Entry 7Z13 (electron microscopy, 3.40 A resolution); this record covers chains 4 and 6 of the 28 polymer chains in the assembly.

# Chain 4
Protein: DNA replication licensing factor MCM4
Source organism: Saccharomyces cerevisiae
Notes: EC 3.6.4.12
Reference sequence: P30665 (MCM4_YEAST); residue numbers follow UniProt; this construct covers 1-933
Sequence (933 residues; numbered 1 to 933; the number before each row is that of its first residue):
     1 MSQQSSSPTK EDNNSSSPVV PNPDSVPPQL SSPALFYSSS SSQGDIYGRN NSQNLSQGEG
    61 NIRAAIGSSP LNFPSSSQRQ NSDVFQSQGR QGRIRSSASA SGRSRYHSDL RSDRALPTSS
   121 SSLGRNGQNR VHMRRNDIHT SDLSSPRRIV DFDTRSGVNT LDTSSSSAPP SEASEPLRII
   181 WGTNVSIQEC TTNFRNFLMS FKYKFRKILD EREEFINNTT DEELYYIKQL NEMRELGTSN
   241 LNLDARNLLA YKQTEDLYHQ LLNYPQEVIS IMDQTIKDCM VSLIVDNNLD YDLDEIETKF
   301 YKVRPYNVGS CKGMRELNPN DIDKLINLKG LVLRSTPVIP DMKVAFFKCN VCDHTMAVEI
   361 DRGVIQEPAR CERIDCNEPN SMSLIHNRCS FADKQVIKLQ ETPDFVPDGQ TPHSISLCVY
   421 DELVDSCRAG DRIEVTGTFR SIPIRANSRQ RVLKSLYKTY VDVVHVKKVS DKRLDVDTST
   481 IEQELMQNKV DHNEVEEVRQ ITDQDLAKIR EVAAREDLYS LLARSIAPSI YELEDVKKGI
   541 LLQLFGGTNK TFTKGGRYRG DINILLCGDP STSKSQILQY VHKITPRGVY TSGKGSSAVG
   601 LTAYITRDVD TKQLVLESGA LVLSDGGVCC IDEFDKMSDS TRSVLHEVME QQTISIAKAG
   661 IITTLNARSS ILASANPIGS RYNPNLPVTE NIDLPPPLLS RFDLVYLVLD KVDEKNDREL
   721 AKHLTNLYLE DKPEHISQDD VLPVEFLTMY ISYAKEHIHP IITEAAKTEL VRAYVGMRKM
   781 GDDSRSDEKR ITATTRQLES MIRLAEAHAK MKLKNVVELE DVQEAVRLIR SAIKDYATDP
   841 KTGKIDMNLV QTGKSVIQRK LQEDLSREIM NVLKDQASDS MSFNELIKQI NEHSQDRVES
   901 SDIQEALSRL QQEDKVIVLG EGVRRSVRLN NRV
Not modelled in the structure: 1-176, 470-498, 732-740, 780-791, 836-933
Metal / ion sites: Zn2+: Cys-349, Cys-352, Cys-371, Cys-376
Ligand contacts:
  - ADP (adenosine-5'-diphosphate), molecule 1: Ser-529, Ile-530, Tyr-531, Pro-570, Ser-571, Thr-572, Ser-573, Lys-574, Ser-575, Gln-576, Leu-720, His-723, Leu-724
  - ADP, molecule 2: Thr-795, Arg-796, Glu-799
Swiss-Prot annotation at these positions:
  - motif: Ser-700 to Asp-703 (Arginine finger)
  - binding site (ATP): Gly-568 to Ser-575
  - modified residue (Phosphoserine): Ser-52, Ser-56, Ser-69
  - mutagenesis: Lys-574 (K574A: Loss of MCM2-7 complex helicase activity)

# Chain 6
Protein: DNA replication licensing factor MCM6
Source organism: Saccharomyces cerevisiae
Notes: EC 3.6.4.12
Reference sequence: P53091 (MCM6_YEAST); residues 1-1017 here = UniProt positions 1-1017
Sequence (1017 residues; row label = number of the first residue in the row):
     1 MSSPFPADTP SSNRPSNSSP PPSSIGAGFG SSSGLDSQIG SRLHFPSSSQ PHVSNSQTGP
    61 FVNDSTQFSS QRLQTDGSAT NDMEGNEPAR SFKSRALNHV KKVDDVTGEK VREAFEQFLE
   121 DFSVQSTDTG EVEKVYRAQI EFMKIYDLNT IYIDYQHLSM RENGALAMAI SEQYYRFLPF
   181 LQKGLRRVVR KYAPELLNTS DSLKRSEGDE GQADEDEQQD DDMNGSSLPR DSGSSAAPGN
   241 GTSAMATRSI TTSTSPEQTE RVFQISFFNL PTVHRIRDIR SEKIGSLLSI SGTVTRTSEV
   301 RPELYKASFT CDMCRAIVDN VEQSFKYTEP TFCPNPSCEN RAFWTLNVTR SRFLDWQKVR
   361 IQENANEIPT GSMPRTLDVI LRGDSVERAK PGDRCKFTGV EIVVPDVTQL GLPGVKPSST
   421 LDTRGISKTT EGLNSGVTGL RSLGVRDLTY KISFLACHVI SIGSNIGASS PDANSNNRET
   481 ELQMAANLQA NNVYQDNERD QEVFLNSLSS DEINELKEMV KDEHIYDKLV RSIAPAVFGH
   541 EAVKKGILLQ MLGGVHKSTV EGIKLRGDIN ICVVGDPSTS KSQFLKYVVG FAPRSVYTSG
   601 KASSAAGLTA AVVRDEEGGD YTIEAGALML ADNGICCIDE FDKMDISDQV AIHEAMEQQT
   661 ISIAKAGIHA TLNARTSILA AANPVGGRYN RKLSLRGNLN MTAPIMSRFD LFFVILDDCN
   721 EKIDTELASH IVDLHMKRDE AIEPPFSAEQ LRRYIKYART FKPILTKEAR SYLVEKYKEL
   781 RKDDAQGFSR SSYRITVRQL ESMIRLSEAI ARANCVDEIT PSFIAEAYDL LRQSIIRVDV
   841 DDVEMDEEFD NIESQSHAAS GNNDDNDDGT GSGVITSEPP ADIEEGQSEA TARPGTSEKK
   901 KTTVTYDKYV SMMNMIVRKI AEVDREGAEE LTAVDIVDWY LLQKENDLGS LAEYWEERRL
   961 AFKVIKRLVK DRILMEIHGT RHNLRDLENE ENENNKTVYV IHPNCEVLDQ LEPQDSS
Not modelled in the structure: 1-101, 126-131, 201-259, 464-497, 786-791, 836-1017
Metal / ion sites: Zn2+: Cys-311, Cys-314, Cys-333, Cys-338
Ligand contacts:
  - ADP (adenosine-5'-diphosphate): Val-537, Phe-538, Pro-577, Ser-578, Thr-579, Ser-580, Lys-581, Ser-582, Gln-583, Leu-727, His-730, Ile-731
  - ATP (adenosine-5'-triphosphate): Glu-657, Gln-658, Arg-708, Val-797, Arg-798, Glu-801
Swiss-Prot annotation at these positions:
  - motif: Ser-707 to Asp-710 (Arginine finger)
  - binding site (ATP): Gly-575 to Ser-582
  - modified residue: Ser-78 (Phosphoserine), Ser-249 (Phosphoserine), Ser-372 (Phosphoserine), Thr-766 (Phosphothreonine)
  - mutagenesis: Lys-581 (K581A: Loss of MCM2-7 complex helicase activity)
Reported in the primary citation:
  - mutagenesis - T423E/R424E: unchanged binding to MCM loading onto origin DNA
  - mutagenesis - T408E/Q409E/L410E/G411E/L412E: unchanged binding to loaded

# How chain 4 and chain 6 interact
Residue-residue contacts (100):
  Pro-337(4) / Arg-375(6)
  Val-338(4) / Ile-279(6)
  Val-338(4) / Ile-452(6)  hydrophobic
  Ile-339(4) / Asn-434(6)
  Pro-340(4) / Ser-435(6)
  Pro-340(4) / Tyr-450(6)
  Pro-340(4) / Ile-452(6)  hydrophobic
  Asp-341(4) / Ser-435(6)  hydrogen bond
  Met-342(4) / Val-437(6)  hydrophobic
  Met-342(4) / Tyr-450(6)  hydrophobic
  Val-351(4) / Lys-102(6)
  Cys-352(4) / Lys-102(6)
  Cys-352(4) / Val-103(6)  hydrogen bond (backbone-backbone)
  Asp-353(4) / Val-103(6)
  Gly-363(4) / Val-437(6)
  Gly-363(4) / Thr-438(6)
  Val-364(4) / Thr-438(6)
  Ile-365(4) / Val-437(6)  hydrophobic
  Ile-365(4) / Thr-438(6)  hydrogen bond (backbone-backbone)
  Ile-365(4) / Gly-439(6)
  Glu-367(4) / Gly-439(6)
  Glu-367(4) / Leu-440(6)
  Glu-367(4) / Arg-441(6)  hydrogen bond (side chain-backbone)
  Arg-373(4) / Val-103(6)
  Asn-380(4) / Arg-441(6)
  Leu-384(4) / Leu-440(6)  hydrophobic
  His-386(4) / Leu-448(6)
  His-386(4) / Tyr-450(6)  hydrogen bond
  Asn-387(4) / Tyr-175(6)
  Asn-387(4) / Phe-325(6)
  Asn-387(4) / Ile-402(6)
  Asn-387(4) / Val-403(6)  hydrogen bond (side chain-backbone)
  Arg-388(4) / Arg-176(6)
  Phe-391(4) / Ser-281(6)  hydrogen bond (backbone-side chain)
  Ala-392(4) / Ser-281(6)  hydrogen bond (backbone-side chain)
  Asp-393(4) / Arg-280(6)
  Asp-393(4) / Ser-281(6)  hydrogen bond (side chain-backbone)
  Lys-394(4) / Leu-433(6)  hydrogen bond (side chain-backbone)
  Lys-394(4) / Ser-435(6)
  Ser-416(4) / Thr-429(6)
  Cys-418(4) / Leu-433(6)  hydrophobic
  Val-424(4) / Arg-280(6)
  Asp-425(4) / Arg-280(6)  salt bridge
  Asp-425(4) / Arg-375(6)  salt bridge
  Ile-442(4) / Gly-432(6)
  Ile-444(4) / Glu-431(6)
  Arg-445(4) / Asp-447(6)  salt bridge
  Arg-449(4) / Val-445(6)
  Arg-449(4) / Arg-446(6)
  Lys-458(4) / Glu-431(6)
  Lys-458(4) / Leu-433(6)
  Lys-550(4) / His-735(6)  hydrogen bond
  Lys-550(4) / Arg-738(6)
  Phe-552(4) / Leu-734(6)  hydrophobic
  Phe-552(4) / Arg-738(6)
  Phe-552(4) / Asp-739(6)
  Lys-554(4) / Ile-742(6)  hydrogen bond (side chain-backbone)
  Lys-554(4) / Pro-744(6)
  Tyr-558(4) / Leu-734(6)
  Tyr-558(4) / His-735(6)
  Arg-607(4) / Glu-616(6)  salt bridge
  Asp-608(4) / Met-373(6)
  Lys-612(4) / Arg-424(6)
  Gln-613(4) / Arg-360(6)  hydrogen bond
  Leu-614(4) / Arg-296(6)
  Val-615(4) / Pro-374(6)
  Leu-616(4) / Gln-362(6)  hydrogen bond (backbone-side chain)
  Glu-617(4) / Met-373(6)
  Leu-623(4) / Thr-370(6)
  Ser-640(4) / Ser-603(6)
  Ser-643(4) / Lys-601(6)
  Ser-643(4) / Ser-603(6)
  Val-644(4) / Ser-603(6)
  Glu-650(4) / Ser-582(6)
  Glu-650(4) / Lys-586(6)  salt bridge
  Glu-650(4) / Tyr-597(6)
  Gln-651(4) / Lys-586(6)
  Ala-657(4) / Glu-624(6)
  Lys-658(4) / Glu-624(6)
  Ala-659(4) / Glu-624(6)  hydrogen bond (backbone-side chain)
  Gly-660(4) / Pro-391(6)
  Ile-661(4) / Thr-295(6)
  Ile-661(4) / Gly-392(6)
  Ile-662(4) / Gly-392(6)
  Thr-663(4) / Gly-392(6)  hydrogen bond (side chain-backbone)
  Ile-762(4) / His-735(6)
  Ile-762(4) / Met-736(6)  hydrophobic
  Lys-767(4) / Val-732(6)
  Lys-767(4) / Asp-733(6)  salt bridge
  Lys-767(4) / Met-736(6)
  Val-771(4) / Ser-729(6)
  Tyr-774(4) / Ala-728(6)  hydrophobic
  Val-775(4) / Thr-725(6)
  Arg-778(4) / Cys-719(6)  hydrogen bond
  Arg-778(4) / Asp-724(6)  salt bridge
  Thr-794(4) / Ser-578(6)
  Thr-795(4) / Ser-578(6)  hydrogen bond (backbone-side chain)
  Thr-795(4) / Leu-727(6)
  Thr-795(4) / Ile-731(6)
  Leu-798(4) / Ile-731(6)  hydrophobic
Interface residues without a listed pair, chain 4 (82 interface residues in all): Arg-334, Thr-336, Phe-347, His-354, Ile-360, Val-396, Lys-398, Arg-428, Arg-451, Tyr-460, Gly-555, Val-599, His-646, Leu-770, Arg-796, Ile-802
Interface residues without a listed pair, chain 6 (76 interface residues in all): Arg-277, Glu-282, Ile-284, Asp-393, Pro-405, Ser-427, Thr-430, Ala-536, Val-589, Ala-602, Leu-630, Asp-639, Glu-640, Glu-743

# Summary
82 residues of chain 4 face 76 of chain 6 across their interface; the contacts include 18 hydrogen bonds and 7
salt bridges. Polar contacts include Asp-425(4)/Arg-280(6), Asp-425(4)/Arg-375(6) and Arg-445(4)/Asp-447(6).
From the paper: T423E/R424E of chain 6 leave binding to MCM loading onto origin DNA unchanged;
T408E/Q409E/L410E/G411E/L412E of chain 6 leave binding to loaded unchanged.
Chain 4 is DNA replication licensing factor MCM4 and chain 6 is DNA replication licensing factor MCM6, both
from Saccharomyces cerevisiae; the structure, S. cerevisiae CMGE dimer nucleating origin DNA melting, was
determined by electron microscopy (same publication as 7QHS).
